Entry 5E5A (X-ray diffraction, 2.81 A resolution); this record covers chains J and F of the 11 polymer chains in the assembly.

Chain J:
Molecule: 146-nt DNA strand
Organism: Homo sapiens
Sequence (146 nucleotides; each row starts with the number of its first residue):
   147 ATCAATATCCACCTGCAGATTCTACCAAAAGTGTATTTGGAAACTGCTCC
   197 ATCAAAAGGCATGTTCAGCGGAATTCCGCTGAACATGCCTTTTGATGGAG
   247 CAGTTTCCAAATACACTTTTGGTAGAATCTGCAGGTGGATATTGAT
Metal / ion sites: Mg2+: DC199 (shared with 1 residue of chain D)

Chain F:
Molecule: Histone H4
Organism: Xenopus laevis
UniProt: P62799 (H4_XENLA); residues 0-102 here correspond to UniProt positions 1-103 (UniProt number = residue number + 1)
Amino-acid sequence (103 residues; each row starts with the number of its first residue; numbering starts at 0):
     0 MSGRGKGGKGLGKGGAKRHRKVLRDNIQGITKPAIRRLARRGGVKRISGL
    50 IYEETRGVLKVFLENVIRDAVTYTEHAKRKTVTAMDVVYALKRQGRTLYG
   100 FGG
Not modelled in the structure: 0-16
Swiss-Prot annotation at these positions:
  - DNA-binding region: Lys16 to Lys20
  - modified residue: Ser1 (N-acetylserine), Arg3 (Asymmetric dimethylarginine), Lys5 (N6-(2-hydroxyisobutyryl)lysine), Lys8 (N6-(2-hydroxyisobutyryl)lysine), Lys12 (N6-(2-hydroxyisobutyryl)lysine), Lys16 (N6-(2-hydroxyisobutyryl)lysine), Lys20 (N6,N6,N6-trimethyllysine), Lys31 (N6-(2-hydroxyisobutyryl)lysine), Lys44 (N6-(2-hydroxyisobutyryl)lysine), Ser47 (Phosphoserine), Tyr51 (Phosphotyrosine), Lys59 (N6-(2-hydroxyisobutyryl)lysine), Lys77 (N6-(2-hydroxyisobutyryl)lysine), Lys79 (N6-(2-hydroxyisobutyryl)lysine), Tyr88 (Phosphotyrosine), Lys91 (N6-(2-hydroxyisobutyryl)lysine)
  - cross-link (Glycyl lysine isopeptide (Lys-Gly)): Lys31 (interchain with G-Cter in UFM1), Lys91 (interchain with G-Cter in ubiquitin)

Interface between chain J and chain F:
Pairs across the interface (8; chain J residue first):
  DA187(J) with Lys77(F), salt bridge to the phosphate
  DT198(J) with Arg19(F), salt bridge to the phosphate
  DA207(J) with Thr30(F), phosphate contact; Pro32(F), phosphate contact; Arg36(F), salt bridge to the phosphate
  DT208(J) with Thr30(F), phosphate contact; Pro32(F), phosphate contact
  DG216(J) with Arg45(F), sugar contact
Other interface residues (no listed pair), chain J (9 interface residues in all): DC196, DA197, DG214, DG217
Other interface residues (no listed pair), chain F (8 interface residues in all): Lys31, Thr80

In short:
9 residues of chain J face 8 of chain F across their interface; the contacts include 3 salt bridges. Among the
polar pairs are DA187(J)-Lys77(F), DT198(J)-Arg19(F) and DA207(J)-Arg36(F). Curated annotation (UniProt) lists
a DNA-binding region on chain F.
Chain J is a 146-nt DNA strand (Homo sapiens) and chain F is Histone H4 (Xenopus laevis); the structure,
Crystal structure of the chromatin-tethering domain of Human cytomegalovirus IE1 protein bound to the
nucleosome core ..., was determined by X-ray diffraction.
